Entry 6GSC (X-ray diffraction, 1.32 A resolution); this record covers chains A and B.

# Chain A
Protein: Superoxide dismutase
From: Sphingobacterium spiritivorum
Notes: EC 1.15.1.1
UniProtKB: A0A0M3KL50 (A0A0M3KL50_9SPHI); residues 23-201 here correspond to UniProt positions 1-179 (UniProt number = residue number - 22)
Chain sequence (205 residues; numbered -3 to 201; the number before each row is that of its first residue; numbers below 1 keep their minus sign (Asp-3 is residue -3)):
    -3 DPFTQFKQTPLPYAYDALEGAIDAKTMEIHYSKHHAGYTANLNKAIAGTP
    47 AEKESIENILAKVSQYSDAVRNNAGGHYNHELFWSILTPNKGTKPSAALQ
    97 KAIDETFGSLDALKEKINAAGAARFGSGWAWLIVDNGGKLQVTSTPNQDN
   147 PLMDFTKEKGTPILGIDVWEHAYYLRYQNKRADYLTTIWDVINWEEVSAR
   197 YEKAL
Sequence notes: expression tag (-3 to 22); engineered mutation His31 (Ala9 in A0A0M3KL50)
Metal / ion sites: Mn2+: His26, His76, Asp163, His167
From the paper describing this entry:
  - mutagenesis - Y27H: abolished catalytic activity
  - Mn2+ coordination: His26, His76
  - conformationally variable residues (helix shift, loop rearrangement): Gln4, His31
  - mutagenesis - Q4L, E77S: unchanged catalytic activity

# Chain B
Protein: Superoxide dismutase
From: Sphingobacterium spiritivorum
Notes: EC 1.15.1.1
UniProtKB: A0A0M3KL50 (A0A0M3KL50_9SPHI); residues 23-202 here correspond to UniProt positions 1-180 (UniProt number = residue number - 22)
Chain sequence (206 residues; row label = number of the first residue in the row; numbers below 1 keep their minus sign (Asp-3 is residue -3)):
    -3 DPFTQFKQTPLPYAYDALEGAIDAKTMEIHYSKHHAGYTANLNKAIAGTP
    47 AEKESIENILAKVSQYSDAVRNNAGGHYNHELFWSILTPNKGTKPSAALQ
    97 KAIDETFGSLDALKEKINAAGAARFGSGWAWLIVDNGGKLQVTSTPNQDN
   147 PLMDFTKEKGTPILGIDVWEHAYYLRYQNKRADYLTTIWDVINWEEVSAR
   197 YEKALK
Sequence notes: expression tag (-3 to 22); engineered mutation His31 (Ala9 in A0A0M3KL50)
Metal / ion sites: Mn2+: His26, His76, Asp163, His167

# Interface between chain A and chain B
Residue-residue contacts (38; chain A residue first):
  Ile25(A) - Tyr170(B)
  Ile25(A) - Gln174(B)
  Ile25(A) - Asn175(B)
  Lys29(A) - Asn175(B)
  His30(A) - Glu166(B)
  His30(A) - Tyr170(B)  hydrogen bond
  His30(A) - Asn175(B)
  Tyr34(A) - Phe121(B)  hydrophobic
  Asn68(A) - Phe121(B)
  Phe121(A) - Tyr34(B)  hydrophobic
  Phe121(A) - Asn68(B)
  Phe121(A) - Gln144(B)
  Phe121(A) - Trp165(B)  hydrophobic
  Gly122(A) - Ser123(B)
  Gly122(A) - Asn143(B)
  Gly122(A) - Trp165(B)
  Ser123(A) - Gly122(B)
  Ser123(A) - Ser123(B)  hydrogen bond
  Asn143(A) - Gly122(B)
  Gln144(A) - Phe121(B)
  Trp165(A) - Gly122(B)
  Trp165(A) - Glu166(B)
  Glu166(A) - His30(B)
  Glu166(A) - Trp165(B)
  Glu166(A) - Glu166(B)  hydrogen bond (backbone-side chain)
  Glu166(A) - His167(B)  salt bridge
  His167(A) - Glu166(B)  salt bridge
  His167(A) - Tyr170(B)
  Tyr170(A) - Ile25(B)
  Tyr170(A) - His30(B)  hydrogen bond
  Tyr170(A) - His167(B)
  Tyr170(A) - Leu171(B)
  Leu171(A) - Tyr170(B)
  Leu171(A) - Leu171(B)  hydrophobic
  Gln174(A) - Ile25(B)
  Asn175(A) - Ile25(B)
  Asn175(A) - Lys29(B)
  Asn175(A) - His30(B)
Also at the interface, not in a pair above, chain B (18 interface residues in all): Lys21

# Overview
The interface between chain A and chain B involves 17 residues on one side and 18 on the other, with 4
hydrogen bonds and 2 salt bridges. Among the polar pairs are Glu166(A)-His167(B), His167(A)-Glu166(B) and
His30(A)-Tyr170(B). From the paper: Y27H of chain A abolishes catalytic activity; Mn2+ coordination by
His26(A) and His76(A); 3 substitutions were tested in all.
Here chain A is Superoxide dismutase and chain B is Superoxide dismutase, both from Sphingobacterium
spiritivorum. Entry 6GSC (Sphingobacterium sp. T2 manganese superoxide dismutase catalyses the oxidative
demethylation of polymeric lignin via generation of ...) was determined by X-ray diffraction, deposited
together with 6GSB.
